1UFQ - chains B and D of the 4 polymer chains in the assembly; structure by X-ray diffraction, 2.50 A resolution.

# Chain B (and D)
Protein: Uridine-cytidine kinase 2
From: Homo sapiens
Notes: EC 2.7.1.48; chain D of this document is another copy of the same molecule, construct and numbering; everything in this record applies to it too
UniProtKB: Q9BZX2 (UCK2_HUMAN); numbering as in UniProt (aligned over 1-250)
Amino-acid sequence (252 residues; numbered -1 to 250; the number before each row is that of its first residue; numbers below 1 keep their minus sign (Pro-1 is residue -1)):
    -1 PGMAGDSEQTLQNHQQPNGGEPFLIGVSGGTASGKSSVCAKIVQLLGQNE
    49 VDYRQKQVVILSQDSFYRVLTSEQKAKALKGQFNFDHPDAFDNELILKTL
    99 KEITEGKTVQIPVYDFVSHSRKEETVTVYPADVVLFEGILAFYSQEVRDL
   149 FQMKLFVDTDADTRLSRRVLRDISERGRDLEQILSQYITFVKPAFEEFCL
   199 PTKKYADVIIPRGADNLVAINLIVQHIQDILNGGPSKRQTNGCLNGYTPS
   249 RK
Not modelled in the structure: -1 to 18, 48-51, 231-250 (chain D: -1 to 18, 173-174, 231-250)
Sequence notes: cloning artifact (-1 to 0)
Curated features (UniProtKB/Swiss-Prot):
  - binding site (ATP): Gly27 to Ser35, Asp213
  - binding site (substrate): Asp84, Tyr112, His117, Arg166, Arg176, Gln184
  - modified residue: Ala2 (N-acetylalanine)
Reported in the primary citation:
  - catalytic residues: Lys33, Asp62, Arg169, Arg174 (proposed by the authors, not directly observed)

# Chain B / chain D interface
Contacting residue pairs - 22 pairs, chain B then chain D:
  Asp158(B) - Lys190(D)  salt bridge
  Ala159(B) - Asp160(D)
  Asp160(B) - Ala159(D)
  Asp160(B) - Tyr185(D)  hydrogen bond
  Asp160(B) - Lys190(D)  salt bridge
  Asp160(B) - Glu194(D)
  Thr161(B) - Lys190(D)
  Leu163(B) - Asp160(D)
  Leu163(B) - Leu163(D)  hydrophobic
  Ser164(B) - Leu182(D)
  Ser164(B) - Ile186(D)
  Leu168(B) - Leu182(D)  hydrophobic
  Ile171(B) - Leu178(D)  hydrophobic
  Leu178(B) - Val167(D)  hydrophobic
  Leu178(B) - Ile171(D)  hydrophobic
  Leu182(B) - Ser164(D)
  Leu182(B) - Leu168(D)  hydrophobic
  Tyr185(B) - Asp160(D)  hydrogen bond
  Ile186(B) - Ser164(D)
  Lys190(B) - Asp158(D)  salt bridge
  Lys190(B) - Asp160(D)  salt bridge
  Lys190(B) - Thr161(D)
Interface residues without a listed pair, chain B (16 interface residues in all): Val167, Glu179, Glu194

# Summary
16 residues of chain B face 15 of chain D across their interface, with 2 hydrogen bonds and 4 salt bridges.
Among the polar pairs are Asp158(B)-Lys190(D), Asp160(B)-Lys190(D) and Asp160(B)-Tyr185(D). UniProt lists 10
ATP-binding residues and 6 substrate-binding residues on chain B. The paper reports catalytic residues
Lys33(B), Asp62(B) and Arg169(B) among others.
Both chains are Uridine-cytidine kinase 2 (Homo sapiens). Entry 1UFQ (Crystal structure of ligand-free human
uridine-cytidine kinase 2) was determined by X-ray diffraction together with 1UDW, 1UEI, 1UEJ and 1UJ2 from
the same study.
